Entry 6MT3 (X-ray diffraction, 1.21 A resolution); this record covers chains A and C of the 3 polymer chains in the assembly.

Chain A:
Protein: HLA class I histocompatibility antigen, B-18 alpha chain
Organism: Homo sapiens
Reference sequence: P30466 (1B18_HUMAN); residues 1-276 here correspond to UniProt positions 25-300 (UniProt number = residue number + 24)
Chain sequence (276 residues; numbered 1 to 276; the number before each row is that of its first residue):
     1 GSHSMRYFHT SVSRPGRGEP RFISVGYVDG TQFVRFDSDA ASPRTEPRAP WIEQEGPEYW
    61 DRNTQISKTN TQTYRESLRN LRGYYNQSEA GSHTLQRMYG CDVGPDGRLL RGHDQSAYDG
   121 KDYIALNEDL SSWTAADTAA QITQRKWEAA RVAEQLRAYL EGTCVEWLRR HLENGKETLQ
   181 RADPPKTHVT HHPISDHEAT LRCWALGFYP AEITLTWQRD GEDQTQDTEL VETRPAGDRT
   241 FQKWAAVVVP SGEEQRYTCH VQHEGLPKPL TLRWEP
Disulfide bonds: C101-C164
Reported in the primary citation:
  - specificity-determining residues: S77, S116

Chain C:
Protein: Beta-2-microglobulin
Organism: Homo sapiens
Reference sequence: P61769 (B2MG_HUMAN); residues 1-99 here correspond to UniProt positions 21-119 (UniProt number = residue number + 20)
Chain sequence (100 residues; numbered 0 to 99; the number before each row is that of its first residue; numbering starts at 0):
     0 MIQRTPKIQV YSRHPAENGK SNFLNCYVSG FHPSDIEVDL LKNGERIEKV EHSDLSFSKD
    60 WSFYLLYYTE FTPTEKDEYA CRVNHVTLSQ PKIVKWDRDM
Construct notes: initiating methionine (0)
Swiss-Prot annotation at these positions:
  - modified residue: Q2 (Pyrrolidone carboxylic acid)
  - glycosylation: I1 (N-linked (Glc) (glycation) isoleucine), K19 (N-linked (Glc) (glycation) lysine), K41 (N-linked (Glc) (glycation) lysine), K48 (N-linked (Glc) (glycation) lysine), K58 (N-linked (Glc) (glycation) lysine), K91 (N-linked (Glc) (glycation) lysine), K94 (N-linked (Glc) (glycation) lysine)
Disulfide bonds: C25-C80

Interface between chain A and chain C:
Contacting residue pairs - 57 pairs, chain A then chain C:
  F8(A) with S55(C); F56(C)
  H9(A) with F56(C)
  T10(A) with F56(C); F62(C)
  V12(A) with S33(C)
  I23(A) with L54(C)
  V25(A) with D53(C); L54(C); S55(C)
  Y27(A) with Y63(C), hydrogen bond
  Q32(A) with D53(C)
  R35(A) with D53(C), salt bridge
  R48(A) with D53(C), salt bridge
  S92(A) with M0(C)
  H93(A) with M0(C)
  Q96(A) with H31(C), hydrogen bond; F56(C); W60(C), hydrogen bond (side chain-backbone); F62(C)
  R97(A) with F56(C)
  M98(A) with F56(C), hydrophobic; K58(C); W60(C), hydrophobic
  Q115(A) with W60(C)
  S116(A) with W60(C)
  A117(A) with W60(C), hydrophobic
  D119(A) with M0(C); H31(C)
  G120(A) with R3(C), hydrogen bond (backbone-side chain); H31(C); W60(C)
  D122(A) with W60(C), hydrogen bond
  H192(A) with D98(C), salt bridge
  R202(A) with D98(C), hydrogen bond (side chain-backbone); M99(C)
  W204(A) with D98(C); M99(C)
  V231(A) with Q8(C)
  E232(A) with K6(C), salt bridge; Q8(C); Y26(C), hydrogen bond; S28(C), hydrogen bond
  R234(A) with Q8(C); Y10(C); M99(C), hydrogen bond (side chain-backbone)
  P235(A) with Y10(C), hydrogen bond (backbone-side chain); N24(C); Y26(C); L65(C), hydrophobic
  A236(A) with R12(C), hydrogen bond (backbone-side chain); N24(C), hydrogen bond (backbone-side chain)
  G237(A) with R12(C), hydrogen bond (backbone-side chain)
  Q242(A) with Y10(C); S11(C), hydrogen bond (side chain-backbone); R12(C), hydrogen bond (side chain-backbone)
  W244(A) with M99(C), hydrogen bond (side chain-backbone)
Other interface residues (no listed pair), chain A (38 interface residues in all): R17, R21, T94, K121, T233, D238
Other interface residues (no listed pair), chain C (29 interface residues in all): I1, H13, D34, S57, D59, R97

In short:
38 residues of chain A face 29 of chain C across their interface; the contacts include 16 hydrogen bonds and 4
salt bridges. Polar pairs include R35(A)-D53(C), R48(A)-D53(C) and H192(A)-D98(C). From the paper: specificity
determinants S77(A) and S116(A).
Chain A is HLA class I histocompatibility antigen, B-18 alpha chain and chain C is Beta-2-microglobulin, both
from Homo sapiens; the structure, Crystal Structure of HLA-B*18:01 in complex with NP338 influenza peptide,
was determined by X-ray diffraction, deposited together with 6MT4, 6MT5, 6MT6, 6MTL and 6MTM.
